Entry 2V69 (X-ray diffraction, 2.80 A resolution); this record covers chains A and C of the 16 polymer chains in the assembly.

Chain A (and C):
Molecule: Ribulose bisphosphate carboxylase large chain
Organism: Chlamydomonas reinhardtii
Notes: EC 4.1.1.39; chain C of this document is another copy of the same molecule, construct and numbering; everything in this record applies to it too
Reference sequence: P00877 (RBL_CHLRE); residues 1-475 here = UniProt positions 1-475
Sequence (475 residues; each row starts with the number of its first residue):
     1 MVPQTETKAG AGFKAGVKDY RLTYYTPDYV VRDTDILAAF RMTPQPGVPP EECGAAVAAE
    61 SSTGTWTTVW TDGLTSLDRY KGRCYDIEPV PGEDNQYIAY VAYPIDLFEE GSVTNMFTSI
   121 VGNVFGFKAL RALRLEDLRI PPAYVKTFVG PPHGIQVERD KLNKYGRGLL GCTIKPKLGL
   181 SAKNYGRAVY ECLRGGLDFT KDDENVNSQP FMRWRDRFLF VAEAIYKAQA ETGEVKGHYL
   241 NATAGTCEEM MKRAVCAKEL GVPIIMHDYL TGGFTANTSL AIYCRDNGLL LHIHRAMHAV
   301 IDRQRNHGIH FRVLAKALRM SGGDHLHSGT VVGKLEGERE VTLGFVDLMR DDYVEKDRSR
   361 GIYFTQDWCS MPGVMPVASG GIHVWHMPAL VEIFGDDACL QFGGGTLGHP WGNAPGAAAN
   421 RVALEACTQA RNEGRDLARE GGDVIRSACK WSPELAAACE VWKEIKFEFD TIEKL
Disordered / not traced: 1-10, 470-475 (chain C: 1-11, 471-475)
Construct notes: conflict P46 (Leu in P00877); engineered mutation E473 (Asp in P00877)
Modified / non-standard residues: P104, P151 (4-hydroxyproline; HYP); K201 (lysine nz-carboxylic acid; KCX); C256, C369 (s-methylcysteine; SMC)
Disulfide bonds: C449-C459
Metal / ion sites: Mg2+: K201, D203, E204 (together with 2-carboxyarabinitol-1,5-diphosphate)
Ligand contacts:
  - 2-carboxyarabinitol-1,5-diphosphate (CAP), molecule 1: E60, T65, W66, N123
  - 2-carboxyarabinitol-1,5-diphosphate (CAP), molecule 2: T173, K175, K177, K201, D203, E204, H294, R295, H298, H327, G329, K334, L335, S379, G380, G381, Q401, F402, G403, G404

How chain A and chain C interact:
Pairs across the interface - 17 pairs, chain A then chain C:
  K146(A) - P210(C)
  H153(A) - D216(C)  salt bridge
  V157(A) - D216(C)
  D160(A) - K183(C)
  D160(A) - F220(C)
  K161(A) - D216(C)  salt bridge
  K161(A) - L219(C)
  K161(A) - F220(C)
  N163(A) - K183(C)
  Y165(A) - K183(C)  hydrogen bond
  R285(A) - R213(C)
  R285(A) - R215(C)
  D286(A) - R215(C)  hydrogen bond (backbone-side chain)
  D286(A) - K252(C)  salt bridge
  N287(A) - R215(C)  hydrogen bond (backbone-side chain)
  G288(A) - R215(C)
  S370(A) - P210(C)
Interface residues without a listed pair, chain C (9 interface residues in all): S181

In short:
12 residues of chain A face 9 of chain C across their interface, with 3 hydrogen bonds and 3 salt bridges.
Among the polar pairs are H153(A)-D216(C), K161(A)-D216(C) and D286(A)-K252(C). Chain A binds
2-carboxyarabinitol-1,5-diphosphate. The Mg2+ site is built by K201(A), D203(A) and E204(A).
Chain A and chain C are both Ribulose bisphosphate carboxylase large chain (Chlamydomonas reinhardtii); the
structure, Crystal structure of Chlamydomonas reinhardtii Rubisco with a large- subunit mutation D473E, was
determined by X-ray diffraction, deposited together with 2V67, 2V68, 2V63 and 2V6A.
